Entry 2ONM (X-ray diffraction, 2.50 A resolution); this record covers chains C and D of the 4 polymer chains in the assembly.

# Chain C (and D)
Protein: Aldehyde dehydrogenase, mitochondrial precursor
From: Homo sapiens
Notes: EC 1.2.1.3; chain D of this document is another copy of the same molecule, construct and numbering; everything in this record applies to it too
UniProtKB: P05091 (ALDH2_HUMAN); residues 1-500 here correspond to UniProt positions 18-517 (UniProt number = residue number + 17)
Amino-acid sequence (500 residues; row label = number of the first residue in the row):
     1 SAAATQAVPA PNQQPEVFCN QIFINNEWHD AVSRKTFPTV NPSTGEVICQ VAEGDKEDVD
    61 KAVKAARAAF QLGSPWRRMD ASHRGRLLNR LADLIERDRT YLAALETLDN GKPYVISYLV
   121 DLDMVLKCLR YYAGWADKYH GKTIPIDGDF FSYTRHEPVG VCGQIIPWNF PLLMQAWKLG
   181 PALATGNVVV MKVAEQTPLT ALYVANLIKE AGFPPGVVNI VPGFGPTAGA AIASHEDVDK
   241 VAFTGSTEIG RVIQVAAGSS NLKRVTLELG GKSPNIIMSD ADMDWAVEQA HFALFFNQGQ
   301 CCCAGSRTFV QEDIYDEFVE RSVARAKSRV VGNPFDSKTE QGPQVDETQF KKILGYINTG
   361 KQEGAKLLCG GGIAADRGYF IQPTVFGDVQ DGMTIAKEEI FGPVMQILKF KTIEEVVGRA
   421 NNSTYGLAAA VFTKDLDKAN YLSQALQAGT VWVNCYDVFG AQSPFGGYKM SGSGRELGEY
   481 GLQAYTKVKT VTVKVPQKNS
Disordered / not traced: 1-6
Sequence notes: engineered mutation Lys-487 (Glu504 in P05091)
Ion coordination: Na+ site 1: Val-40, Asp-109, Gln-196; Na+ site 2: Ala-290, Gly-305, Thr-308
Small-molecule neighbours: NAD (nicotinamide-adenine-dinucleotide): Ile-165, Ile-166, Pro-167, Trp-168, Asn-169, Lys-192, Val-193, Ala-194, Glu-195, Gln-196, Phe-224, Gly-225, Pro-226, Gly-229, Ala-230, Phe-243, Thr-244, Gly-245, Ser-246, Ile-249, Val-252, Ile-253, Glu-268, Leu-269, Gly-270, Cys-302, Gln-349, Lys-352, Glu-399, Phe-401
UniProt features mapped onto this chain:
  - active site: Glu-268 (Proton acceptor), Cys-302 (Nucleophile)
  - binding site (NAD(+)): Gly-245 to Gly-250
  - site: Asn-169 (Transition state stabilizer)
  - modified residue (N6-acetyllysine): Lys-35, Lys-56, Lys-61, Lys-142, Lys-351, Lys-366, Lys-409, Lys-411, Lys-434
From the paper describing this entry:
  - disease-associated variants - E487K (200-fold): decreased binding to NAD+ (citing earlier work)
  - catalytic residues: Glu-268, Cys-302
  - binding site for NAD: Glu-399, Phe-401
  - disease-associated variants - E487K: decreased catalytic activity on nitroglycerin
  - mutagenesis - R264Q (2-fold): decreased catalytic activity (citing earlier work)
  - mutagenesis - R264Q (2-fold): decreased binding to NAD+ (citing earlier work)

# Interface between chain C and chain D
Contacting residue pairs - 115 pairs, chain C then chain D:
  Lys-127(C) with Asp-147(D), salt bridge
  Lys-142(C) with Glu-479(D), salt bridge; Tyr-480(D)
  Ile-144(C) with Gln-462(D); Ser-463(D); Pro-464(D)
  Pro-145(C) with Gln-462(D)
  Ile-146(C) with Val-458(D), hydrophobic; Gly-460(D); Gln-462(D)
  Asp-147(C) with Lys-127(D), salt bridge; Gln-462(D)
  Phe-150(C) with Cys-455(D), hydrophobic; Val-458(D), hydrophobic
  Ser-152(C) with Ser-463(D), hydrogen bond
  Tyr-153(C) with Ser-443(D)
  Thr-154(C) with Pro-464(D); Tyr-480(D), hydrogen bond
  Arg-155(C) with Gln-444(D)
  His-156(C) with Tyr-480(D), hydrogen bond
  Glu-157(C) with Gln-444(D); Tyr-468(D), hydrogen bond
  Gly-250(C) with Leu-262(D)
  Arg-251(C) with Ser-259(D); Ser-260(D), hydrogen bond (side chain-backbone); Leu-262(D)
  Gln-254(C) with Gly-258(D); Lys-263(D)
  Val-255(C) with Gly-258(D)
  Gly-258(C) with Arg-251(D); Gln-254(D); Val-255(D)
  Ser-259(C) with Arg-251(D), hydrogen bond (backbone-side chain); Val-255(D)
  Ser-260(C) with Arg-251(D), hydrogen bond (backbone-side chain)
  Asn-261(C) with Met-470(D)
  Leu-262(C) with Arg-251(D); Gln-254(D); Leu-267(D), hydrophobic; Leu-269(D), hydrophobic; Met-470(D), hydrophobic; Ser-473(D)
  Lys-263(C) with Gln-254(D)
  Leu-267(C) with Leu-262(D), hydrophobic
  Leu-269(C) with Leu-262(D), hydrophobic
  Trp-285(C) with Lys-494(D)
  Ser-443(C) with Tyr-153(D); Lys-489(D), hydrogen bond (backbone-side chain); Val-491(D)
  Gln-444(C) with Arg-155(D); Lys-489(D), hydrogen bond (backbone-side chain)
  Leu-446(C) with Lys-489(D), hydrogen bond (backbone-side chain)
  Ala-448(C) with Lys-489(D)
  Gly-449(C) with Val-488(D); Lys-489(D); Thr-490(D), hydrogen bond (backbone-backbone)
  Thr-450(C) with Thr-490(D)
  Val-451(C) with Thr-490(D), hydrogen bond (backbone-backbone); Val-491(D); Thr-492(D), hydrogen bond (backbone-backbone)
  Trp-452(C) with Thr-492(D)
  Val-453(C) with Thr-492(D), hydrogen bond (backbone-backbone); Val-493(D); Lys-494(D), hydrogen bond (backbone-backbone)
  Asn-454(C) with Lys-494(D)
  Cys-455(C) with Phe-150(D), hydrophobic; Thr-492(D)
  Val-458(C) with Ile-146(D), hydrophobic; Phe-150(D), hydrophobic; Thr-492(D)
  Gly-460(C) with Ile-146(D)
  Gln-462(C) with Ile-144(D); Pro-145(D); Ile-146(D); Asp-147(D)
  Ser-463(C) with Ile-144(D); Ser-152(D), hydrogen bond
  Pro-464(C) with Ile-144(D); Thr-154(D); Thr-490(D), hydrogen bond (backbone-side chain)
  Tyr-468(C) with Glu-157(D), hydrogen bond; Lys-487(D); Lys-489(D)
  Met-470(C) with Asn-261(D)
  Ser-473(C) with Arg-264(D)
  Arg-475(C) with Val-488(D), hydrogen bond (side chain-backbone)
  Glu-479(C) with Lys-142(D), salt bridge
  Tyr-480(C) with Lys-142(D); Thr-154(D), hydrogen bond; His-156(D), hydrogen bond; Val-488(D), hydrophobic
  Lys-487(C) with Tyr-468(D)
  Val-488(C) with Gly-449(D); Arg-475(D), hydrogen bond (backbone-side chain); Tyr-480(D), hydrophobic
  Lys-489(C) with Ser-443(D), hydrogen bond (side chain-backbone); Gln-444(D), hydrogen bond (side chain-backbone); Leu-446(D), hydrogen bond (side chain-backbone); Ala-448(D); Gly-449(D); Tyr-468(D)
  Thr-490(C) with Gly-449(D), hydrogen bond (backbone-backbone); Thr-450(D); Val-451(D), hydrogen bond (backbone-backbone); Pro-464(D), hydrogen bond (side chain-backbone)
  Val-491(C) with Val-451(D)
  Thr-492(C) with Val-451(D), hydrogen bond (backbone-backbone); Trp-452(D); Val-453(D), hydrogen bond (backbone-backbone); Cys-455(D), hydrogen bond (backbone-side chain); Val-458(D)
  Val-493(C) with Val-453(D)
  Lys-494(C) with Trp-285(D); Val-453(D), hydrogen bond (backbone-backbone); Asn-454(D)
Other interface residues (no listed pair), chain C (64 interface residues in all): Leu-72, Gly-141, Arg-264, Val-265, Asn-440, Ala-445, Phe-459, Gln-483
Other interface residues (no listed pair), chain D (67 interface residues in all): Leu-72, Gly-141, Glu-236, Thr-247, Gly-250, Ala-257, Asn-440, Ala-445, Phe-459, Lys-469, Gln-483

# Summary
The interface between chain C and chain D involves 64 residues on one side and 67 on the other, with 32
hydrogen bonds and 4 salt bridges. Polar contacts include Lys-127(C)/Asp-147(D), Lys-142(C)/Glu-479(D) and
Ser-152(C)/Ser-463(D). Ligands of chain C: NAD. From the paper: catalytic residues Glu-268(C) and Cys-302(C);
E487K and R264Q of chain C reduce binding to NAD+.
Chain C and chain D are both Aldehyde dehydrogenase, mitochondrial precursor (Homo sapiens); the structure,
Human Mitochondrial Aldehyde Dehydrogenase Asian Variant, ALDH2*2, complexed with NAD+, was determined by
X-ray diffraction together with 2ONN, 2ONO and 2ONP from the same study.
